8AC5 - chains P and O of the 20 polymer chains in the assembly; structure by electron microscopy, 3.10 A resolution.

== Chain P ==
Protein: Cytochrome b-c1 complex subunit Rieske, mitochondrial
Source organism: Yarrowia lipolytica
Notes: EC 7.1.1.8
UniProt: Q6CI02 (Q6CI02_YARLI); residues 1-225 here = UniProt positions 1-225
Sequence (225 residues; numbered 1 to 225; the number before each row is that of its first residue):
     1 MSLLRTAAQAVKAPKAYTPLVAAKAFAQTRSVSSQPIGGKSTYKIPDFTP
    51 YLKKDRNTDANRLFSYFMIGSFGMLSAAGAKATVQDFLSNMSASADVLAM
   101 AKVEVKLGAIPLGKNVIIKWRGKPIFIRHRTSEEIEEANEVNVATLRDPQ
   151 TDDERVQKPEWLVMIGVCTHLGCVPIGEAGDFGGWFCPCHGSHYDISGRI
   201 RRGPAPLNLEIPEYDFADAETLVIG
Disordered / not traced: 1-38, 225
Disulfide bonds: C173-C189
Ion coordination: 2Fe-2S cluster Fe: C168, H170, C187, H190
Small-molecule neighbours:
  - 2Fe-2S cluster (FES): C168, H170, L171, G172, C173, C187, C189, H190, G191, S192, P204
  - 1,2-diacyl-sn-glycero-3-phosphocholine (PC1): Y66, I69, G73, S76, A77, A80
  - phosphatidylethanolamine (PTY), molecule 1: I69, F72, G73, S76
  - phosphatidylethanolamine (PTY), molecule 2: S76, G79, A80, K81, A82, T83, V84, Q85, D86

== Chain O ==
Protein: YALI0A17468p
Source organism: Yarrowia lipolytica
UniProt: Q6CGP7 (Q6CGP7_YARLI); residue numbers follow UniProt; this construct covers 1-330
Sequence (330 residues; row label = number of the first residue in the row):
     1 MRRRRIGVWPENRRVSRLWVSLSPRSCVTCPVPTNQNPPINNHHTPILTQ
    51 MFKAIPLRQALLGISSAVCAGATTTYYYTTKAEAMTAAEHGLHPAEYPWP
   101 QNGMLSTFDHASLRRGYQVYKEVCAACHSLDRIAWRNLVGVTHTTDEAKA
   151 FAEELEYDDEPDDEGNPRKRPGKLADYIPGPYPNEQAARAANQGALPPDL
   201 SLIAKARHGGADYIFALLTGYPDEPPAGVVLAPGMNYNPYFPGGGIGMAR
   251 TLFDGVVEYEDGTPATTSQMAKDVAAFLTWAAEPEHDERKKLGLKAIIVI
   301 SAMLGLSVYIKKFKWSPIKNRKFIYNPPKN
Disordered / not traced: 1-84, 329-330
Ion coordination: heme c Fe: H128, M248
Small-molecule neighbours:
  - heme c (HEC): V119, V123, C124, C127, H128, N192, A195, L196, P197, P198, L200, I203, R207, Y213, I214, L217, L218, F241, I246, G247, M248, T251, L252, V274, L278
  - phosphatidylethanolamine (PTY): L292, K295, A296, V299, I300, M303

== Chain P / chain O interface ==
Pairs across the interface (31; chain P residue first):
  G39(P) with N326(O)
  K40(P) with N326(O), hydrogen bond (backbone-side chain)
  S41(P) with I324(O)
  T42(P) with N326(O)
  K44(P) with I324(O)
  P46(P) with K322(O)
  D47(P) with K322(O)
  F48(P) with N320(O); K322(O)
  Y51(P) with N320(O); K322(O), hydrogen bond
  F64(P) with Y309(O)
  S65(P) with Y309(O); F313(O)
  M68(P) with L306(O); Y309(O), hydrophobic; I310(O)
  I69(P) with I310(O), hydrophobic
  S71(P) with L306(O)
  F72(P) with M303(O); L306(O); I310(O), hydrophobic
  L75(P) with A302(O), hydrophobic; M303(O), hydrophobic; L306(O), hydrophobic
  S76(P) with M303(O)
  A95(P) with R136(O)
  D96(P) with R136(O)
  A99(P) with R136(O); A175(O), hydrophobic
  M100(P) with A175(O), hydrophobic
Interface residues without a listed pair, chain O (16 interface residues in all): K173, V299, S307, Y325

== Overview ==
21 residues of chain P face 16 of chain O across their interface; the contacts include 2 hydrogen bonds. Polar
pairs include K40(P)-N326(O) and Y51(P)-K322(O). One phosphatidylethanolamine molecule is bound between chain
P and chain O. Ligands of chain P: 2Fe-2S cluster, phosphatidylethanolamine and
1,2-diacyl-sn-glycero-3-phosphocholine.
Chain P is Cytochrome b-c1 complex subunit Rieske, mitochondrial and chain O is YALI0A17468p, both from
Yarrowia lipolytica; the structure, Complex III2 from Yarrowia lipolytica, with decylubiquinol, oxidised,
b-position, was determined by electron microscopy (same publication as 8AB6, 8AB7, 8AB8, 8AB9, 8ABA, 8ABB and
11 further entries).
